Entry 4QUW (X-ray diffraction, 2.26 A resolution); this record covers chain A.

Chain A:
Name: Aldehyde decarbonylase
Source organism: Synechococcus elongatus PCC 7942
Notes: EC 4.1.99.5
Reference sequence: Q54764 (ALDEC_SYNE7); residues 1-231 here = UniProt positions 1-231
Sequence (231 residues; numbered 1 to 231; the number before each row is that of its first residue):
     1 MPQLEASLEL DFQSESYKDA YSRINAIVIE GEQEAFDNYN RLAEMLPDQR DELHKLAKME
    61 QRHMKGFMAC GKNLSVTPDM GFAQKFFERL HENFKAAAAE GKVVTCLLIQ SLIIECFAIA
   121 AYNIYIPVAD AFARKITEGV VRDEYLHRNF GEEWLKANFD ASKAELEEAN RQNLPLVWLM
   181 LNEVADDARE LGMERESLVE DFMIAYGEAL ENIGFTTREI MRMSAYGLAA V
Unresolved in the structure: 1-8
Small-molecule neighbours: hexadecan-1-ol (PL3): Tyr-21, Ile-24, Asn-25, Ile-27, Val-28, Gly-31, Glu-32, Ala-35, Glu-60, Phe-67, Phe-87, Gln-110, Ile-114, Glu-115, Phe-117, Ala-118, Ala-121, Tyr-122, Tyr-125, Val-184, Met-193
UniProt features mapped onto this chain:
  - binding site (Fe cation): Glu-32, Glu-60, His-63, Glu-115, His-147
Reported in the primary citation:
  - conformationally variable residues (loop rearrangement): Glu-144 to Phe-150
  - mutagenesis - E144A: decreased catalytic activity
  - mutagenesis - E144A: unchanged binding to iron
  - catalytic residues: Glu-144

Overview:
Ligands of chain A: hexadecan-1-ol. Curated annotation (UniProt) lists 5 Fe cation-binding residues. The paper
reports the catalytic residue Glu-144; E144A reduces catalytic activity.
Chain A is Aldehyde decarbonylase (Synechococcus elongatus PCC 7942); the structure, Crystal structure of the
apo form of cyanobacterial aldehyde-deformylating oxygenase, was determined by X-ray diffraction, deposited
together with 4RC5, 4RC6, 4RC7 and 4RC8.
